8WS5 - chains A and C of the 4 polymer chains in the assembly; structure by electron microscopy, 3.29 A resolution.

[Chain A]
Name: Cas12-1-N2
Source organism: unclassified sequences
Amino-acid sequence (300 residues; row label = number of the first residue in the row):
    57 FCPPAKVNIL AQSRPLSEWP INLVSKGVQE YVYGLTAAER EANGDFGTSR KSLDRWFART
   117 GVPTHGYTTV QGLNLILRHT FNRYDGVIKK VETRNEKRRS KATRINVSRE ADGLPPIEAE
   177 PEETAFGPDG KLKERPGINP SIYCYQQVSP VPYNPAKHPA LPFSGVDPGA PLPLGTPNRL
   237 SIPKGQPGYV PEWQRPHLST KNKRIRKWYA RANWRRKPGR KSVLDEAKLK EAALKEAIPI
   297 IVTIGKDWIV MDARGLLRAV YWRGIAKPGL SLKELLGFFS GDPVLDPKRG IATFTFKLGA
Not modelled in the structure: 57, 101-103, 231-242, 335, 356

[Chain C]
Molecule: TS
Source organism: unclassified sequences
Sequence (42 nucleotides; row label = number of the first residue in the row; numbers below 1 keep their minus sign (DC-32 is residue -32)):
   -32 CTGCCCTTGC AACTTCAGCA GCACGTAGGG GAGAATTGGC CA
Not modelled in the structure: -32 to -21, 7-9

[How chain A and chain C interact]
Contacting residue pairs (29):
  Gln127(A) - DA1(C)  hydrogen bond to the base
  Gln127(A) - DA2(C)  base contact
  Arg134(A) - DG-2(C)  salt bridge to the phosphate
  Arg134(A) - DA-1(C)  salt bridge to the phosphate
  His135(A) - DG-2(C)  hydrogen bond to the phosphate
  His135(A) - DA-1(C)  phosphate contact
  Asn138(A) - DG-3(C)  sugar contact
  Asn138(A) - DG-2(C)  hydrogen bond to the phosphate
  Arg139(A) - DG-3(C)  sugar contact
  Gly142(A) - DG-4(C)  phosphate contact
  Gly142(A) - DG-3(C)  phosphate contact
  Lys145(A) - DG-3(C)  phosphate contact
  Lys146(A) - DG-5(C)  hydrogen bond to the base
  Lys146(A) - DG-4(C)  sugar contact
  Thr149(A) - DG-4(C)  hydrogen bond to the phosphate
  Asn195(A) - DG-3(C)  base contact
  Tyr199(A) - DG-2(C)  sugar contact
  Tyr199(A) - DA-1(C)  sugar contact
  Gln202(A) - DA1(C)  hydrogen bond to the base
  Gln202(A) - DA2(C)  hydrogen bond to the base
  Ser336(A) - DG0(C)  phosphate contact
  Ser336(A) - DA1(C)  hydrogen bond to the phosphate
  Gly337(A) - DA1(C)  phosphate contact
  Asp338(A) - DA-1(C)  phosphate contact
  Asp338(A) - DG0(C)  sugar contact
  Asp338(A) - DA1(C)  phosphate contact
  Thr351(A) - DA-1(C)  sugar contact
  Thr351(A) - DG0(C)  phosphate contact
  Lys353(A) - DA1(C)  salt bridge to the phosphate
Other interface residues (no listed pair), chain A (18 interface residues in all): Val340
Other interface residues (no listed pair), chain C (9 interface residues in all): DT3

[In short]
The interface between chain A and chain C involves 18 residues on one side and 9 on the other; the contacts
include 8 hydrogen bonds and 3 salt bridges. Polar contacts include Gln127(A)-DA1(C), Lys146(A)-DG-5(C) and
Gln202(A)-DA1(C).
Here chain A is Cas12-1-N2 and chain C is TS, both from unclassified sequences. Entry 8WS5 (Cryo-EM structure
of Cas12-1-N2/crRNA/Target DNA complex) was determined by electron microscopy.
